PDB entry 4DCO | X-ray diffraction, 1.70 A resolution | chains B and C of the 3 polymer chains in the assembly

== Chain B ==
Name: Caspase-3 subunit p12
Source organism: Homo sapiens
Notes: EC 3.4.22.56
UniProtKB: P42574 (CASP3_HUMAN); numbering as in UniProt (aligned over 176-277)
Sequence (108 residues; row label = number of the first residue in the row):
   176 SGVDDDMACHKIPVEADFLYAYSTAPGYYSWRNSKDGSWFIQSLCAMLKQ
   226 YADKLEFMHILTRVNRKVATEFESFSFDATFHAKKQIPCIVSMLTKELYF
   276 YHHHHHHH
Unresolved in the structure: 176-184, 280-283
Differences from the reference sequence: expression tag (278-283)
Curated features (UniProtKB/Swiss-Prot):
  - modified residue: Arg207 (Microbial infection: ADP-riboxanated arginine)
  - mutagenesis: Arg207 (R207A: Abolished ADP-riboxanation by C.violaceum CopC)
What the authors report for this chain:
  - conformationally variable residues (loop rearrangement): Phe252 to His257

== Chain C ==
Name: Caspase Inhibitor AC-DEVD-CHO
Sequence (5 residues; each row starts with the number of its first residue):
   501 XDEVX
Modified positions: ACE (acetyl group) at position 501; ASJ ((3S)-3-amino-4-hydroxybutanoic acid) at position 505

== How chain B and chain C interact ==
Residue-residue contacts (18; chain B residue first):
  Tyr204(B) - Val504(C)  hydrophobic
  Ser205(B) - Val504(C)
  Ser205(B) - ASJ_505(C)
  Trp206(B) - Asp502(C)
  Trp206(B) - Glu503(C)
  Trp206(B) - Val504(C)  hydrophobic
  Arg207(B) - ACE_501(C)
  Arg207(B) - Asp502(C)
  Arg207(B) - Glu503(C)  salt bridge
  Arg207(B) - Val504(C)  hydrogen bond (side chain-backbone)
  Arg207(B) - ASJ_505(C)
  Asn208(B) - ACE_501(C)
  Asn208(B) - Asp502(C)  hydrogen bond
  Ser209(B) - ACE_501(C)  hydrogen bond (backbone-backbone)
  Trp214(B) - Asp502(C)
  Glu248(B) - Asp502(C)
  Ser249(B) - Asp502(C)
  Phe250(B) - Asp502(C)  hydrogen bond (backbone-side chain)
Also at the interface, not in a pair above, chain B (11 interface residues in all): Phe256

== Summary ==
The interface between chain B and chain C involves 11 residues on one side and 5 on the other; the contacts
include 4 hydrogen bonds and 1 salt bridge. Polar pairs include Arg207(B)-Glu503(C), Arg207(B)-Val504(C) and
Asn208(B)-Asp502(C). From UniProt: one mutagenesis site on chain B. The paper reports conformational
variability at Phe252(B).
Chain B is Caspase-3 subunit p12 (Homo sapiens) and chain C is Caspase Inhibitor AC-DEVD-CHO; the structure,
Crystal Structure of caspase 3, L168Y mutant, was determined by X-ray diffraction (same publication as 4DCJ
and 4DCP).
